PDB entry 7NAV | electron microscopy, 4.80 A resolution (low resolution: residue-level contacts below are approximate; hydrogen-bond / salt-bridge calls are withheld) | chains A and C of the 22 polymer chains in the assembly

# Chain A
Molecule: 16S rRNA
Source organism: Escherichia coli (strain K12)
Sequence (1542 nucleotides; row label = number of the first residue in the row):
     1 AAAUUGAAGAGUUUGAUCAUGGCUCAGAUUGAACGCUGGCGGCAGGCCUA
    51 ACACAUGCAAGUCGAACGGUAACAGGAAGAAGCUUGCUUCUUUGCUGACG
   101 AGUGGCGGACGGGUGAGUAAUGUCUGGGAAACUGCCUGAUGGAGGGGGAU
   151 AACUACUGGAAACGGUAGCUAAUACCGCAUAACGUCGCAAGACCAAAGAG
   201 GGGGACCUUCGGGCCUCUUGCCAUCGGAUGUGCCCAGAUGGGAUUAGCUA
   251 GUAGGUGGGGUAACGGCUCACCUAGGCGACGAUCCCUAGCUGGUCUGAGA
   301 GGAUGACCAGCCACACUGGAACUGAGACACGGUCCAGACUCCUACGGGAG
   351 GCAGCAGUGGGGAAUAUUGCACAAUGGGCGCAAGCCUGAUGCAGCCAUGC
   401 CGCGUGUAUGAAGAAGGCCUUCGGGUUGUAAAGUACUUUCAGCGGGGAGG
   451 AAGGGAGUAAAGUUAAUACCUUUGCUCAUUGACGUUACCCGCAGAAGAAG
   501 CACCGGCUAACUCCGUGCCAGCAGCCXCGGUAAUACGGAGGGUGCAAGCG
   551 UUAAUCGGAAUUACUGGGCGUAAAGCGCACGCAGGCGGUUUGUUAAGUCA
   601 GAUGUGAAAUCCCCGGGCUCAACCUGGGAACUGCAUCUGAUACUGGCAAG
   651 CUUGAGUCUCGUAGAGGGGGGUAGAAUUCCAGGUGUAGCGGUGAAAUGCG
   701 UAGAGAUCUGGAGGAAUACCGGUGGCGAAGGCGGCCCCCUGGACGAAGAC
   751 UGACGCUCAGGUGCGAAAGCGUGGGGAGCAAACAGGAUUAGAUACCCUGG
   801 UAGUCCACGCCGUAAACGAUGUCGACUUGGAGGUUGUGCCCUUGAGGCGU
   851 GGCUUCCGGAGCUAACGCGUUAAGUCGACCGCCUGGGGAGUACGGCCGCA
   901 AGGUUAAAACUCAAAUGAAUUGACGGGGGCCCGCACAAGCGGUGGAGCAU
   951 GUGGUUUAAUUCGAUGXAACGCGAAGAACCUUACCUGGUCUUGACAUCCA
  1001 CGGAAGUUUUCAGAGAUGAGAAUGUGCCUUCGGGAACCGUGAGACAGGUG
  1051 CUGCAUGGCUGUCGUCAGCUCGUGUUGUGAAAUGUUGGGUUAAGUCCCGC
  1101 AACGAGCGCAACCCUUAUCCUUUGUUGCCAGCGGUCCGGCCGGGAACUCA
  1151 AAGGAGACUGCCAGUGAUAAACUGGAGGAAGGUGGGGAUGACGUCAAGUC
  1201 AUCAUGGCCCUUACGACCAGGGCUACACACGUGCUACAAUGGCGCAUACA
  1251 AAGAGAAGCGACCUCGCGAGAGCAAGCGGACCUCAUAAAGUGCGUCGUAG
  1301 UCCGGAUUGGAGUCUGCAACUCGACUCCAUGAAGUCGGAAUCGCUAGUAA
  1351 UCGUGGAUCAGAAUGCCACGGUGAAUACGUUCCCGGGCCUUGUACACACC
  1401 GCCCGUXACACCAUGGGAGUGGGUUGCAAAAGAAGUAGGUAGCUUAACCU
  1451 UCGGGAGGGCGCUUACCACUUUGUGAUUCAUGACUGGGGUGAAGUCGUAA
  1501 CAAGGUAACCGUAGGGGAACCUGCGGUUGGAUCACCUCCUUA
Not modelled in the structure: 1398-1408, 1492-1506, 1537-1542
Modified residues: PSU (pseudouridine-5'-monophosphate) at position 516, G7M (N7-methyl-guanosine-5'-monophosphate) at position 527, 2MG (2N-methylguanosine-5'-monophosphate) at position 966, 5MC (5-methylcytidine-5'-monophosphate) at position 967, 2MG (2N-methylguanosine-5'-monophosphate) at position 1207, 4OC (4n,o2'-methylcytidine-5'-monophosphate) at position 1402, 5MC (5-methylcytidine-5'-monophosphate) at position 1407, UR3 (3-methyluridine-5'-monophoshate) at position 1498, 2MG (2N-methylguanosine-5'-monophosphate) at position 1516, MA6 (6N-dimethyladenosine-5'-monophoshate) at position 1518, MA6 (6N-dimethyladenosine-5'-monophoshate) at position 1519
Covalent attachments: covalent link U793-MA6_1518
Metal / ion sites: Mg2+ site 1: G31, C48; Mg2+ site 2: C48, U114, G115; Mg2+ site 3 near A53 (its only coordinating residue here); Mg2+ site 4: C58, A59, U387; Mg2+ site 5: A109, G331; Mg2+ site 6 near G113 (its only coordinating residue here); Mg2+ site 7: A116, G117, G289; Mg2+ site 8 near U150 (its only coordinating residue here); Mg2+ site 9 near A171 (its only coordinating residue here); Mg2+ site 10 near C352 (its only coordinating residue here); Mg2+ site 11: G450, A452; Mg2+ site 12 near A547 (its only coordinating residue here); 19 more Mg2+ sites not listed
What the authors report for this chain:
  - conformationally variable residues (order/disorder transition): U1393 to A1394

# Chain C
Protein: 30S ribosomal protein S3
Source organism: Escherichia coli (strain K12)
UniProtKB: P0A7V3 (RS3_ECOLI); residues 1-233 here = UniProt positions 1-233
Amino-acid sequence (233 residues; numbered 1 to 233; the number before each row is that of its first residue):
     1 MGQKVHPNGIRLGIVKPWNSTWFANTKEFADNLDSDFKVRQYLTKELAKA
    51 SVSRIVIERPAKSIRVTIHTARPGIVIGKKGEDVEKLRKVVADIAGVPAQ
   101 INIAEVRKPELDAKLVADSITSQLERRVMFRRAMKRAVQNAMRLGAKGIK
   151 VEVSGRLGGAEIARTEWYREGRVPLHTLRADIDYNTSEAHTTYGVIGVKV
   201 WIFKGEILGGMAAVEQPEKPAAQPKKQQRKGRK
Not modelled in the structure: 1, 213-233
Curated features (UniProtKB/Swiss-Prot):
  - mutagenesis: Arg131 to Lys135 (Decreases mRNA unwinding ability of the ribosome)

# Interface between chain A and chain C
Residue-residue contacts (63; chain A residue first):
  U421(A) with Arg126(C); Arg127(C)
  U531(A) with Glu161(C)
  A532(A) with Glu161(C)
  A1055(A) with Arg156(C); Glu161(C); Tyr193(C)
  U1056(A) with Gly155(C); Arg156(C); Ile162(C); Ala163(C); Val195(C)
  G1057(A) with Ser154(C); Gly155(C); Ala163(C); Glu188(C); Val195(C); Gly197(C)
  G1058(A) with Ser154(C); Glu188(C); Gly197(C); Lys199(C)
  C1059(A) with Lys199(C)
  U1060(A) with Gln3(C)
  G1061(A) with Gln3(C)
  U1062(A) with Gly2(C); Gln3(C)
  G1106(A) with Arg169(C); Arg172(C)
  C1107(A) with Arg169(C); Arg172(C); Val173(C); Pro174(C)
  G1108(A) with Val173(C); Pro174(C); Leu175(C); His176(C)
  C1109(A) with His176(C)
  A1111(A) with His176(C); Thr177(C)
  C1112(A) with His176(C); Thr177(C); Leu178(C); Arg179(C)
  C1113(A) with Leu178(C)
  A1188(A) with Ile10(C)
  U1189(A) with Val5(C); His176(C)
  G1190(A) with Gly2(C); Lys4(C); Val5(C); His176(C)
  A1191(A) with Lys4(C)
  G1193(A) with Gly2(C); Trp167(C)
  A1196(A) with Ile162(C)
  U1205(A) with His190(C); Gly194(C); Val195(C)
  G1206(A) with Thr192(C); Tyr193(C); Gly194(C)
  A1257(A) with Lys27(C)
Other interface residues (no listed pair), chain A (33 interface residues in all): C1063, G1064, U1065, A1197, A1204, A1256
Other interface residues (no listed pair), chain C (37 interface residues in all): Ile14, Thr26, Thr191, Ile196, Val198

# Summary
33 residues of chain A face 37 of chain C across their interface. G31(A) and C48(A) coordinate Mg2+ site 1.
C48(A), U114(A) and G115(A) form the Mg2+ site 2. UniProt lists 5 mutagenesis sites on chain C. The paper
reports conformational variability at U1393(A).
Chain A is 16S rRNA and chain C is 30S ribosomal protein S3, both from Escherichia coli (strain K12); the
structure, Bacterial 30S ribosomal subunit assembly complex state D (Consensus refinement), was determined by
electron microscopy, deposited together with 7AF3, 7AF5, 7AF8, 7AFA, 7AFD, 7AFH and 17 further entries.
